PDB entry 6UTW | X-ray diffraction, 3.85 A resolution | chains CCC and 333 of the 9 polymer chains in the assembly

Chain CCC:
Name: DNA-directed RNA polymerase subunit beta
From: Escherichia coli
Notes: EC 2.7.7.6
UniProt: P0A8V4 (RPOB_ECO57); residue numbers follow UniProt; this construct covers 1-1342
Sequence (1342 residues; each row starts with the number of its first residue):
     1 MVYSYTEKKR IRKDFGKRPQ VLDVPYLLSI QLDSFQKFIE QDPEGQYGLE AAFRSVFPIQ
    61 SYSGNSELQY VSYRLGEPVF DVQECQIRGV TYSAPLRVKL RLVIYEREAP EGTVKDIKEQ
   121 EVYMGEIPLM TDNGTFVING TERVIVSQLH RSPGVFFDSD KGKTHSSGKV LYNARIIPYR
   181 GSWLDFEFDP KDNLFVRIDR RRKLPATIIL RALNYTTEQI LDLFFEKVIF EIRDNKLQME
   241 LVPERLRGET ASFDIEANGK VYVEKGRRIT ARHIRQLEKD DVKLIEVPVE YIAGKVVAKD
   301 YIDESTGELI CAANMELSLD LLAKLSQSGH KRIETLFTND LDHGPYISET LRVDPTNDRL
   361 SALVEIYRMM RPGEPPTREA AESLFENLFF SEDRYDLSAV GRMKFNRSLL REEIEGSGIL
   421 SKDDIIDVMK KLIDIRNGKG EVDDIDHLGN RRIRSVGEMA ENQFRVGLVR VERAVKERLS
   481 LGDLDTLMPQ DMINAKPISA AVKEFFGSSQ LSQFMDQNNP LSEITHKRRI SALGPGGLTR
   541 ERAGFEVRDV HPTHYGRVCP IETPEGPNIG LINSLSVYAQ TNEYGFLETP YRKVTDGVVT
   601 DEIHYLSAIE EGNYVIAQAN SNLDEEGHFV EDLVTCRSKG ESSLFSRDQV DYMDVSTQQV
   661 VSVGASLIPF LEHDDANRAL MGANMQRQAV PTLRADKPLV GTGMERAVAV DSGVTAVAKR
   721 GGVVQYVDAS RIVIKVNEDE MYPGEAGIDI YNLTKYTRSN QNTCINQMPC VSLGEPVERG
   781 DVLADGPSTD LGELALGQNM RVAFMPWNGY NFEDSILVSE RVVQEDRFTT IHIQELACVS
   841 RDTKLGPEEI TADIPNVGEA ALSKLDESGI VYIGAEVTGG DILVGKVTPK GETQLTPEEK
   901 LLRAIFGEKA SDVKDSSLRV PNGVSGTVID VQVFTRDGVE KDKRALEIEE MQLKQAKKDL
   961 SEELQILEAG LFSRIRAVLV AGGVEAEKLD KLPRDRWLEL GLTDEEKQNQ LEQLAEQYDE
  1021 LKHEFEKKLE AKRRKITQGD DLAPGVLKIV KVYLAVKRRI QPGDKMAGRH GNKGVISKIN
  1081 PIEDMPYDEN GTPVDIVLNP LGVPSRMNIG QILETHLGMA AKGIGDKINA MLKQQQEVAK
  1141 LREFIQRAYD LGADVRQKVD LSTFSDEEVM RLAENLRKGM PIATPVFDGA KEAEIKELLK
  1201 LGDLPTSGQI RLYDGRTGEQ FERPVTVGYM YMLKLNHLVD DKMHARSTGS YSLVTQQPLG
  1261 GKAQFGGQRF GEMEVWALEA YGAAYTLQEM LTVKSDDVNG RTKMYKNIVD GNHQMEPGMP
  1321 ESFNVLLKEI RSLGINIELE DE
Disordered / not traced: 1-2
Bound ions: Mg2+ near Asp-814 (its only coordinating residue here)
Ligand contacts: diphosphate (DPO): Glu-813, Ser-1105, Arg-1106
UniProt features mapped onto this chain:
  - modified residue (N6-acetyllysine): Lys-1022, Lys-1200

Chain 333:
Molecule: RNA 4-mer (de novo synthesized)
Sequence (4 nucleotides; each row starts with the number of its first residue):
    14 XAGU
Modified positions: GTP (guanosine-5'-triphosphate) at position 14
Bound ions: Mg2+: G16 (shared with 3 residues of chain DDD)

How chain CCC and chain 333 interact:
Residue-residue contacts (11):
  Arg-529(CCC) / GTP_14(333)
  Pro-564(CCC) / GTP_14(333)
  Glu-565(CCC) / U17(333)  phosphate contact
  Asn-568(CCC) / GTP_14(333)
  Ile-572(CCC) / GTP_14(333)
  Gln-688(CCC) / GTP_14(333)
  Gln-688(CCC) / A15(333)  hydrogen bond to the phosphate
  Lys-1065(CCC) / A15(333)  phosphate contact
  Lys-1065(CCC) / G16(333)  salt bridge to the phosphate
  Lys-1073(CCC) / G16(333)  salt bridge to the phosphate
  His-1237(CCC) / A15(333)  sugar contact
Interface residues without a listed pair, chain CCC (10 interface residues in all): Gly-566

Summary:
The interface between chain CCC and chain 333 involves 10 residues on one side and 4 on the other, with 1
hydrogen bond and 2 salt bridges. Polar contacts include Gln-688(CCC)/A15(333), Lys-1065(CCC)/G16(333) and
Lys-1073(CCC)/G16(333). Ligands of chain CCC: diphosphate.
Here chain CCC is DNA-directed RNA polymerase subunit beta (Escherichia coli) and chain 333 is RNA 4-mer (de
novo synthesized). Entry 6UTW (E. coli sigma-S transcription initiation complex with a 4-nt RNA ("Fresh"
crystal)) was determined by X-ray diffraction, deposited together with 6UTV, 6UTX, 6UTY, 6UTZ, 6UU0, 6UU1 and
11 further entries.
